PDB entry 8DWZ | X-ray diffraction, 2.21 A resolution | chain A

== Chain A ==
Name: Sensor protein VanS
Notes: EC 2.7.13.3
Reference sequence: Q06240 (VANS_ENTFC); residue numbers follow UniProt; this construct covers 219-384
Sequence (166 residues; row label = number of the first residue in the row):
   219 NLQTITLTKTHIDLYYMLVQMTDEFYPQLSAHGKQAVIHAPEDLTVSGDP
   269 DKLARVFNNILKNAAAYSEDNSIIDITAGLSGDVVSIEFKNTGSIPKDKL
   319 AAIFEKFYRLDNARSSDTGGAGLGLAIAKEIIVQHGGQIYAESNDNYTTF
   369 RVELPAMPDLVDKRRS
Disordered / not traced: 219-227, 323-339, 376-384
Bound ions: Cd2+ site 1: His229, Asp231, His250, Asp288; Cd2+ site 2: His257, Asp267, Asp269
Curated features (UniProtKB/Swiss-Prot):
  - mutagenesis: Asn309 (N309D: May reduce stability or perhaps induce abnormal folding of protein)
What the authors report for this chain:
  - mutagenesis - N309D: abolished stability

== Summary ==
His229, Asp231, His250 and Asp288 coordinate Cd2+ site 1. The Cd2+ site 2 is built by His257, Asp267 and
Asp269. From UniProt: one mutagenesis site. From the paper: N309D abolishes stability.
Chain A is Sensor protein VanS; the structure, CA domain of VanSA histidine kinase, 7 keV data, was determined
by X-ray diffraction (same publication as 8DVQ and 8DX0).
